PDB entry 4KXQ | X-ray diffraction, 1.85 A resolution | chains A and B

# Chain A
Protein: NAD-dependent protein deacetylase sirtuin-1
From: Homo sapiens
Notes: EC 3.5.1.-; fragment: deacetylase domain
UniProtKB: Q96EB6 (SIR1_HUMAN); residue numbers follow UniProt; this construct covers 234-510
Chain sequence (281 residues; numbered 230 to 510; the number before each row is that of its first residue):
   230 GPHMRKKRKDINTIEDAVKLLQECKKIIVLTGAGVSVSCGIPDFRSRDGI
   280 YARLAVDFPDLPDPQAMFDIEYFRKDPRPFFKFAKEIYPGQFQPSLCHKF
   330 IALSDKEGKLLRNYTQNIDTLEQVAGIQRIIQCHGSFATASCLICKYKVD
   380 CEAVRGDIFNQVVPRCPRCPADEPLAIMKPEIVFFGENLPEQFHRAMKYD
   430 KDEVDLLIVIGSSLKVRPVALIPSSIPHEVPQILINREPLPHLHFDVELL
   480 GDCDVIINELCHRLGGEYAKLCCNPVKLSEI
Not modelled in the structure: 230-231
Differences from the reference sequence: expression tag (230-233)
UniProt features mapped onto this chain:
  - region: Ile256 to Leu259 (Required for interaction with the sumoylated form of CCAR2)
  - motif: Ala425 to Asp431 (Nuclear export signal)
  - active site: His363 (Proton acceptor)
  - binding site (NAD(+)): Gln345 to Asp348, Gly440 to Ser442, Asn465 to Glu467, Cys482
  - binding site (Zn(2+)): Cys371, Cys374, Cys395, Cys398
  - modified residue: Lys238 (N6-acetyllysine), Lys377 (N6-acetyllysine), Cys395 (S-nitrosocysteine), Cys398 (S-nitrosocysteine), Lys430 (N6-acetyllysine)
Ion coordination: Zn2+: Cys371, Cys374, Cys395, Cys398
Residues lining bound ligands: adenosine-5-diphosphoribose (APR): Gly261, Ala262, Gly263, Val266, Asp272, Phe273, Arg274, Ser275, Tyr280, Gln345, Asn346, His363, Phe414, Gly440, Ser441, Ser442, Leu443, Val445, Asn465, Arg466, Glu467, Gly480, Asp481, Cys482
Reported in the primary citation:
  - Zn2+ coordination: Cys371, Cys374, Cys395, Cys398
  - binding site for adenosine-5-diphosphoribose: Arg466, Asp481
  - catalytic residues: His363 (citing earlier work)
  - binding site for adenosine-5-diphosphoribose: Gln345 (citing earlier work)
  - mutagenesis - N346A, D348N: abolished expression
  - mutagenesis - S265A, R466A, D481A: decreased catalytic activity
  - mutagenesis - Q345A, I347A, H363A, F414A: abolished catalytic activity
  - mutagenesis - N346A, D348N: decreased stability
  - mutagenesis - R276A: increased catalytic activity with NAD-dependent protein deacetylase sirtuin-1 (chain B)
  - mutagenesis - R276A: unchanged catalytic activity on in the absence of the CTR

# Chain B
Protein: NAD-dependent protein deacetylase sirtuin-1
From: Homo sapiens
UniProtKB: Q96EB6 (SIR1_HUMAN); residue numbers follow UniProt; this construct covers 641-663
Chain sequence (30 residues; numbered -6 to 664; 641 numbers in that range are skipped by the numbering (no residue carries them; nothing is unmodelled there); the number before each row is that of its first residue; numbers below 1 keep their minus sign (Gly-6 is residue -6)):
    -6 GPHMGS
   641 QYLFLPPNRYIFHGAEVYSDSEDV
Not modelled in the structure: 661-664
Differences from the reference sequence: expression tag (-6 to -1, 664)
UniProt features mapped onto this chain:
  - modified residue (Phosphoserine): Ser659, Ser661
Reported in the primary citation:
  - conformationally variable residues: Gly654 to Asp660
  - post-translational modification sites: Tyr650, Tyr658, Ser659 (citing earlier work)
  - mutagenesis - E656A: increased catalytic activity with NAD-dependent protein deacetylase sirtuin-1 (chain A)

# How chain A and chain B interact
Residue-residue contacts - 33 pairs, chain A then chain B:
  Lys236(A) - Asn648(B)
  Asn241(A) - Pro647(B)
  Asn241(A) - Asn648(B)
  Asn241(A) - Tyr650(B)
  Thr242(A) - Tyr650(B)
  Ile243(A) - Tyr650(B)  hydrogen bond (backbone-side chain)
  Ile243(A) - Phe652(B)  hydrophobic
  Arg276(A) - Glu656(B)  salt bridge
  Arg276(A) - Ser659(B)  hydrogen bond
  Arg466(A) - Gly654(B)
  Arg466(A) - Ala655(B)
  Arg466(A) - Glu656(B)  hydrogen bond (backbone-backbone)
  Glu467(A) - Glu656(B)
  Pro468(A) - Arg649(B)
  Phe474(A) - Asn648(B)
  Asp475(A) - Asn648(B)  hydrogen bond (backbone-side chain)
  Val476(A) - Asn648(B)
  Glu477(A) - Asn648(B)  hydrogen bond (backbone-backbone)
  Glu477(A) - Arg649(B)  salt bridge
  Glu477(A) - Tyr650(B)  hydrogen bond (backbone-backbone)
  Leu478(A) - Tyr650(B)  hydrophobic
  Leu479(A) - Arg649(B)
  Leu479(A) - Tyr650(B)  hydrogen bond (backbone-backbone)
  Leu479(A) - Ile651(B)
  Leu479(A) - Phe652(B)  hydrogen bond (backbone-backbone)
  Leu479(A) - Ala655(B)
  Gly480(A) - Phe652(B)
  Gly480(A) - His653(B)
  Gly480(A) - Ala655(B)
  Asp481(A) - His653(B)  salt bridge
  Asp481(A) - Gly654(B)
  Val484(A) - Gly-2(B)
  Ile485(A) - Phe652(B)  hydrophobic
Other interface residues (no listed pair), chain A (21 interface residues in all): Glu244, Glu488, Arg492
Other interface residues (no listed pair), chain B (15 interface residues in all): Pro-5, Ser-1, Tyr642
From the paper, about this interface:
  - pairs named by the authors: Arg276(A)-Glu656(B) (salt bridge)
  - interface residues, chain A: Arg466(A), Asp481(A)
  - interface residues, chain B: Gln641(B)
  - hot spots on chain B (mutagenesis) - Y642D, Y650A, Y650D, I651A, I651D: abolished binding to NAD-dependent protein deacetylase sirtuin-1 (chain A)
  - hot spots on chain B (mutagenesis) - Y642A: decreased binding to NAD-dependent protein deacetylase sirtuin-1 (chain A)

# In short
Chain A and chain B form an interface of 21 and 15 residues respectively, with 8 hydrogen bonds and 3 salt
bridges. Among the polar pairs are Arg276(A)-Glu656(B), Glu477(A)-Arg649(B) and Asp481(A)-His653(B). The
authors report a salt bridge between Arg276(A) and Glu656(B). From the paper: the catalytic residue His363(A);
Y642D, Y650A and Y650D of chain B, among others, abolish binding to NAD-dependent protein deacetylase
sirtuin-1 (chain A); 17 substitutions were tested in all.
Chain A is NAD-dependent protein deacetylase sirtuin-1 and chain B is NAD-dependent protein deacetylase
sirtuin-1, both from Homo sapiens; the structure, Structure of NAD-dependent protein deacetylase sirtuin-1
(closed state, 1.85 A), was determined by X-ray diffraction together with 4IG9 from the same study.
